PDB entry 2XVI | X-ray diffraction, 2.48 A resolution | chains A and B

Chain A (and B):
Molecule: Flavin-containing monooxygenase
Organism: Methylophaga aminisulfidivorans
Notes: EC 1.14.13.8; chain B of this document is another copy of the same molecule, construct and numbering; everything in this record applies to it too
Reference sequence: Q83XK4 (Q83XK4_9GAMM); residue numbers follow UniProt; this construct covers 1-456
Amino-acid sequence (464 residues; numbered 1 to 464; the number before each row is that of its first residue):
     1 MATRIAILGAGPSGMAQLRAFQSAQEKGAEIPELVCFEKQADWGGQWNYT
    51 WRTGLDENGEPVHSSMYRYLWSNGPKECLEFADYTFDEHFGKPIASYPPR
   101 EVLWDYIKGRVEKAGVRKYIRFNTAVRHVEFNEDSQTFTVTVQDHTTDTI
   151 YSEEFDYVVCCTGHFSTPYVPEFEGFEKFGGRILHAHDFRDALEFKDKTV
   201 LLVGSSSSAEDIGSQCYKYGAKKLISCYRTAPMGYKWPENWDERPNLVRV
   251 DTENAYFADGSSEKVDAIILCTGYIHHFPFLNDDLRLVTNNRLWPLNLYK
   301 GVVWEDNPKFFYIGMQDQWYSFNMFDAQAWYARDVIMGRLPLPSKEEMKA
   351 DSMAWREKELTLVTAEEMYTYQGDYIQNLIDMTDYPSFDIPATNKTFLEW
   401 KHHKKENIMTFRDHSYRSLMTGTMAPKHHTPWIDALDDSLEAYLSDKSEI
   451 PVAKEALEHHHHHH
Unresolved in the structure: 1-2, 448-464 (chain B: 1, 448-464)
Construct notes: expression tag (457-464); engineered mutation S207 (Tyr in Q83XK4)
Small-molecule neighbours:
  - FAD (flavin-adenine dinucleotide): G9, A10, G11, P12, S13, G14, F37, E38, K39, Q40, G44, G45, Q46, W47, H63, S65, M66, L70, W71, S72, N73, L79, T124, A125, V126, C161, T162, G163, F165, S166, S208, F280, I313, Q318, S321, F322, F325
  - oxygen molecule (OXY): N73, W319, F397, W400

How chain A and chain B interact:
Contacting residue pairs (60):
  W51(A) - E172(B)  hydrogen bond
  W51(A) - F176(B)  hydrophobic
  W51(A) - E177(B)
  W51(A) - I183(B)  hydrophobic
  R52(A) - V170(B)  hydrogen bond (side chain-backbone)
  R52(A) - E172(B)
  G54(A) - G54(B)
  L55(A) - P61(B)  hydrophobic
  L55(A) - P168(B)
  N58(A) - I275(B)
  G59(A) - T167(B)
  G59(A) - H277(B)
  P61(A) - L55(B)  hydrophobic
  R68(A) - E177(B)
  R68(A) - K178(B)  hydrogen bond (side chain-backbone)
  R127(A) - P279(B)
  T141(A) - N282(B)
  Q143(A) - R286(B)
  D148(A) - R286(B)  salt bridge
  D148(A) - V288(B)
  T149(A) - D283(B)
  I150(A) - L281(B)
  I150(A) - N282(B)
  I150(A) - D283(B)  hydrogen bond (backbone-side chain)
  I150(A) - R286(B)
  T167(A) - G59(B)
  P168(A) - L55(B)
  V170(A) - W51(B)  hydrophobic
  V170(A) - R52(B)  hydrogen bond (backbone-side chain)
  E172(A) - W51(B)  hydrogen bond
  E172(A) - R52(B)
  F176(A) - W51(B)  hydrophobic
  E177(A) - Y49(B)
  K178(A) - R68(B)
  F179(A) - D191(B)
  G180(A) - D191(B)
  G180(A) - E194(B)
  G181(A) - E194(B)
  R182(A) - R182(B)
  R182(A) - E194(B)
  I183(A) - W51(B)  hydrophobic
  D191(A) - F179(B)
  D191(A) - G180(B)
  L193(A) - G180(B)
  E194(A) - G180(B)
  E194(A) - G181(B)
  E194(A) - R182(B)
  I275(A) - N58(B)
  H277(A) - G59(B)
  H277(A) - R127(B)
  P279(A) - R127(B)
  L281(A) - I150(B)
  N282(A) - T141(B)
  N282(A) - I150(B)
  D283(A) - T149(B)
  D283(A) - I150(B)  hydrogen bond (side chain-backbone)
  R286(A) - Q143(B)
  R286(A) - D148(B)  salt bridge
  R286(A) - I150(B)
  V288(A) - D148(B)
Other interface residues (no listed pair), chain A (45 interface residues in all): T53, E57, E60, S166, P171, D188, K198, L270
Other interface residues (no listed pair), chain B (45 interface residues in all): T53, E57, E60, S166, P171, L193, K198, L270

Overview:
The chain A/chain B interface involves 45 residues from each chain; the contacts include 7 hydrogen bonds and
2 salt bridges. Among the polar pairs are D148(A)-R286(B), W51(A)-E172(B) and R52(A)-V170(B). Ligands of chain
A: flavin-adenine dinucleotide and oxygen molecule.
Chain A and chain B are both Flavin-containing monooxygenase (Methylophaga aminisulfidivorans); the structure,
Crystal structure of the mutant bacterial flavin containing monooxygenase (Y207S), was determined by X-ray
diffraction together with 2XVE, 2XVF, 2XVH and 2XVJ from the same study.
